3SPH - chain A; structure by X-ray diffraction, 3.00 A resolution.

Chain A:
Name: Inward-rectifier K+ channel Kir2.2
From: Gallus gallus
UniProtKB: D2YW45 (D2YW45_CHICK); residues 36-378 here correspond to UniProt positions 1-343 (UniProt number = residue number - 35)
Sequence (343 residues; each row starts with the number of its first residue):
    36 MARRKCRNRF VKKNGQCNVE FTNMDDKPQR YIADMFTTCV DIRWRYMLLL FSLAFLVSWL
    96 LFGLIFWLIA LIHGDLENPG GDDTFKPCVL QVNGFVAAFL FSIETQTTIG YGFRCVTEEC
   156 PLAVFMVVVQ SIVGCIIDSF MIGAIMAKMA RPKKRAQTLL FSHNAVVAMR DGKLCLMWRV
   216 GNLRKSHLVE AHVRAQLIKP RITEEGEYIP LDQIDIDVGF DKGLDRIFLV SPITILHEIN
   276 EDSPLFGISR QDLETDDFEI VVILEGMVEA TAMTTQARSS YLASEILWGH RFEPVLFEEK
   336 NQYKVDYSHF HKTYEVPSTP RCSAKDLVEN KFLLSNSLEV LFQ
Disordered / not traced: 36-40, 373-378
Differences from the reference sequence: engineered mutation Leu223 (Ile188 in D2YW45)
Disulfides: Cys123-Cys155
Ion coordination: K+ site 1: Thr143, Ile144; K+ site 2 near Thr143 (its only coordinating residue here); K+ site 3: Ile144, Gly145; K+ site 4: Gly145, Tyr146
Ligand contacts: PIO ([(2R)-2-octanoyloxy-3-[oxidanyl-[(1R,2R,3S,4R,5R,6S)-2,3,6-tris(oxidanyl)-4,5-diphosphonooxy-cyclohexyl]oxy-phosphoryl]oxy-propyl] octanoate): Asp76, Ile77, Arg78, Trp79, Arg80, Leu83, Ile171, Phe175, Lys183, Arg186, Lys188, Lys189, Gln192
Reported in the primary citation:
  - mutagenesis - I223L: increased binding to PIP2 (citing earlier work)

Summary:
Chain A binds compound PIO. Thr143 and Ile144 form the K+ site 1. The K+ site 3 is built by Ile144 and Gly145.
From the paper: I223L increases binding to PIP2.
Chain A is Inward-rectifier K+ channel Kir2.2 (Gallus gallus); the structure, Inward rectifier potassium
channel Kir2.2 I223L mutant in complex with PIP2, was determined by X-ray diffraction (same publication as
3SPC, 3SPG, 3SPI and 3SPJ).
